PDB entry 8YQ0 | X-ray diffraction, 3.10 A resolution | chains B and F of the 6 polymer chains in the assembly

# Chain B (and F)
Molecule: Ribose-phosphate pyrophosphokinase 1
From: Homo sapiens
Notes: EC 2.7.6.1; chain F of this document is another copy of the same molecule, construct and numbering; everything in this record applies to it too
Reference sequence: P60891 (PRPS1_HUMAN); the construct has insertions or renumbered stretches relative to UniProt, so the offset changes along the chain: 2-102 = UniProt 2-102; 106-321 = UniProt 103-318
Chain sequence (321 residues; each row starts with the number of its first residue):
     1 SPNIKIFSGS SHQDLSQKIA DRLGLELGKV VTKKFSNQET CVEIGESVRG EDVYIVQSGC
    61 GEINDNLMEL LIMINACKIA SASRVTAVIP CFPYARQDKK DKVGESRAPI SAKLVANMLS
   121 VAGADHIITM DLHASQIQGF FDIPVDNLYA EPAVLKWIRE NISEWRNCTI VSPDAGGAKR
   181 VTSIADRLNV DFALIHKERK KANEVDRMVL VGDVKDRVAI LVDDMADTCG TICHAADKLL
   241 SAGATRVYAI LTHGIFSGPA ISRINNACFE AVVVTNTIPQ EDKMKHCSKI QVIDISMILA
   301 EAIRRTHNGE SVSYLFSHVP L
Disordered / not traced: 1, 199-206
Construct notes: expression tag (1); insertion (103-105)
Swiss-Prot annotation at these positions:
  - region: Lys-215 to Gly-230 (Binding of phosphoribosylpyrophosphate)
  - binding site (ATP): Arg-96 to Asp-101, His-133
  - binding site (Mg(2+)): Asp-131, His-133, Asp-142, Asp-146
Residues lining bound ligands: 5-O-phosphono-alpha-D-ribofuranose (HSX): Met-225, Asp-227, Thr-228, Cys-229, Gly-230, Thr-231, Arg-263
What the authors report for this chain:
  - mutagenesis - R96A: abolished catalytic activity (proposed by the authors, not directly observed)

# Chain B / chain F interface
Contacting residue pairs (12):
  His-126(B) with Arg-49(F); Ser-81(F)
  Asp-142(B) with Lys-78(F), salt bridge
  Pro-144(B) with Ile-79(F); Ser-81(F)
  Asp-146(B) with Arg-49(F), salt bridge
  Arg-305(B) with Arg-49(F)
  Thr-306(B) with Arg-49(F)
  Asn-308(B) with Arg-49(F)
  Val-312(B) with Ser-47(F), hydrogen bond (backbone-side chain); Arg-49(F); Glu-51(F)
Also at the interface, not in a pair above, chain F (7 interface residues in all): Gly-50

# Summary
8 residues of chain B face 7 of chain F across their interface; the contacts include 1 hydrogen bond and 2
salt bridges. Polar contacts include Asp-142(B)/Lys-78(F), Asp-146(B)/Arg-49(F) and Val-312(B)/Ser-47(F).
Ligands of chain B: 5-O-phosphono-alpha-D-ribofuranose. The paper reports that R96A of chain B abolishes
catalytic activity.
Chain B and chain F are both Ribose-phosphate pyrophosphokinase 1 (Homo sapiens); the structure, Crystal
structure of human phosphoribosyl pyrophosphate synthetase 1(PRPS1) chimera swapped with three residues from
PRPS2, was determined by X-ray diffraction, deposited together with 8YPY and 8YPZ.
